PDB entry 7EKQ | electron microscopy, 3.60 A resolution | chains N and O of the 19 polymer chains in the assembly

Chain N:
Name: ATP-dependent Clp protease proteolytic subunit
Organism: Chlamydomonas reinhardtii
Reference sequence: A8IH07 (A8IH07_CHLRE); residues 1-383 here correspond to UniProt positions 33-415 (UniProt number = residue number + 32)
Amino-acid sequence (383 residues; row label = number of the first residue in the row):
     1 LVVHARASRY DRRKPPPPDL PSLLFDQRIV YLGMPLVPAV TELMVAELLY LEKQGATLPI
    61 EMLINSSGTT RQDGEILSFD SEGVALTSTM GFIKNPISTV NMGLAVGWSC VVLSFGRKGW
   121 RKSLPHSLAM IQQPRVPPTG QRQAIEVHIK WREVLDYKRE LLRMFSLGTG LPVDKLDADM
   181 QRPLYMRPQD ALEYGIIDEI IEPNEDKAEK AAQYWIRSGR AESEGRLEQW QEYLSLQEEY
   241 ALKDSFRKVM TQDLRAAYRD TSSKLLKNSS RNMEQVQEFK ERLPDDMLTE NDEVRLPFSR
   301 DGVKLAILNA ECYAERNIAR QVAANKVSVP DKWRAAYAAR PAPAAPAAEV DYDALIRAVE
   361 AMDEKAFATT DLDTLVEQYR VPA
Unresolved in the structure: 1-10, 349-383

Chain O:
Name: ATP-dependent Clp protease ATP-binding subunit CLPT4, chloroplastic
Organism: Chlamydomonas reinhardtii
Reference sequence: A8J353 (CLPT4_CHLRE); residues 1-180 here correspond to UniProt positions 65-244 (UniProt number = residue number + 64)
Amino-acid sequence (180 residues; row label = number of the first residue in the row):
     1 ATATAAPSEL DDVGVSAAAE SIIQYAINFA RASETYEVHS WMVLMGILKY ETCTAAKILK
    61 SLGLEDLYGA WNEVLWALNV CDGLQPRSFV TDIKFADRAF KVITAASDFA VWHGKDKMYS
   121 EDVLMALAAG GVLEDLFPDL NLSFERVRKA VEKESGRRYQ LPDETEEAGP LKSEDDVSFL
Unresolved in the structure: 163-180

Chain N / chain O interface:
Contacting residue pairs - 32 pairs, chain N then chain O:
  Lys175(N) with Phe89(O)
  Glu193(N) with Val90(O)
  Lys248(N) with Val80(O)
  Gln252(N) with Trp76(O), hydrogen bond; Val80(O)
  Pro284(N) with Tyr68(O), hydrogen bond (backbone-side chain)
  Asp285(N) with Tyr68(O); Trp71(O)
  Asp286(N) with Tyr25(O), hydrogen bond; Lys49(O); Trp71(O)
  Leu288(N) with Tyr25(O), hydrophobic; Asn28(O); Ala32(O)
  Thr289(N) with Ala32(O)
  Glu290(N) with Ala32(O); Glu34(O)
  Asp292(N) with Ala32(O); Ser33(O)
  Val294(N) with Leu75(O), hydrophobic
  Arg295(N) with Asn72(O)
  Phe298(N) with Gly69(O); Asn72(O); Glu73(O)
  Ser299(N) with Trp76(O)
  Arg300(N) with Asp66(O), salt bridge; Glu73(O)
  Asp301(N) with Glu73(O); Asp139(O)
  Gly302(N) with Asp139(O)
  Val303(N) with Pro138(O), hydrophobic
  Leu305(N) with Pro138(O), hydrophobic
Also at the interface, not in a pair above, chain N (22 interface residues in all): Leu171, Leu296
Also at the interface, not in a pair above, chain O (21 interface residues in all): Phe29, Thr91

Summary:
22 residues of chain N face 21 of chain O across their interface, with 3 hydrogen bonds and 1 salt bridge.
Polar contacts include Arg300(N)-Asp66(O), Gln252(N)-Trp76(O) and Pro284(N)-Tyr68(O).
Here chain N is ATP-dependent Clp protease proteolytic subunit and chain O is ATP-dependent Clp protease
ATP-binding subunit CLPT4, chloroplastic, both from Chlamydomonas reinhardtii. Entry 7EKQ (CrClpP-S2c) was
determined by electron microscopy (same publication as 7EKO).
